6T2J - chains A and B; structure by X-ray diffraction, 1.70 A resolution.

[Chain A (and B)]
Molecule: Single domain antibody
Organism: synthetic construct
Notes: antibody fragment or engineered binder; chain B of this document is another copy of the same molecule, construct and numbering; everything in this record applies to it too
Chain sequence (120 residues; row label = number of the first residue in the row):
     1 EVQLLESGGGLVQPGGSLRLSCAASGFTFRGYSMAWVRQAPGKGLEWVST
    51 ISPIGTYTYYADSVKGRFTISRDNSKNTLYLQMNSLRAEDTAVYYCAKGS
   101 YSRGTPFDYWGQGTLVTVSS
Cystine bridges: Cys22-Cys96

[Interface between chain A and chain B]
Residue-residue contacts - 38 pairs, chain A then chain B:
  Glu1(A) - Lys43(B)
  Gln3(A) - Gly42(B)  hydrogen bond (side chain-backbone)
  Gln3(A) - Lys43(B)
  Gln3(A) - Gly44(B)  hydrogen bond (side chain-backbone)
  Val37(A) - Gly104(B)
  Gln39(A) - Trp110(B)
  Lys43(A) - Tyr109(B)
  Gly44(A) - Asp108(B)
  Gly44(A) - Tyr109(B)
  Leu45(A) - Thr105(B)
  Leu45(A) - Phe107(B)
  Leu45(A) - Asp108(B)  hydrogen bond (backbone-backbone)
  Glu46(A) - Thr105(B)
  Trp47(A) - Arg103(B)
  Trp47(A) - Gly104(B)
  Trp47(A) - Thr105(B)
  Tyr95(A) - Trp110(B)
  Ser102(A) - Trp47(B)
  Arg103(A) - Tyr59(B)
  Gly104(A) - Trp47(B)
  Gly104(A) - Thr50(B)  hydrogen bond (backbone-side chain)
  Gly104(A) - Tyr59(B)
  Thr105(A) - Trp47(B)
  Thr105(A) - Pro106(B)
  Thr105(A) - Phe107(B)
  Pro106(A) - Pro106(B)
  Phe107(A) - Pro106(B)
  Asp108(A) - Glu46(B)
  Asp108(A) - Trp47(B)  hydrogen bond (backbone-backbone)
  Tyr109(A) - Leu45(B)
  Tyr109(A) - Glu46(B)  hydrogen bond
  Trp110(A) - Gly44(B)
  Trp110(A) - Leu45(B)  hydrogen bond (backbone-backbone)
  Trp110(A) - Trp47(B)
  Gly111(A) - Gly44(B)
  Gly111(A) - Leu45(B)
  Gln112(A) - Lys43(B)
  Gln112(A) - Gly44(B)
Interface residues without a listed pair, chain A (22 interface residues in all): Val2
Interface residues without a listed pair, chain B (18 interface residues in all): Val37, Gln39

[Overview]
The interface between chain A and chain B involves 22 residues on one side and 18 on the other, with 7
hydrogen bonds. Among the polar pairs are Gln3(A)-Gly42(B), Gln3(A)-Gly44(B) and Gly104(A)-Thr50(B).
Chain A and chain B are both Single domain antibody (synthetic construct); the structure, dAb3, was determined
by X-ray diffraction (same publication as 6SC5, 6SC6, 6SC7, 6SC8 and 6SC9).
